Entry 6BIN (X-ray diffraction, 2.50 A resolution); this record covers chains C and B of the 3 polymer chains in the assembly.

# Chain C
Protein: Type II Collagen 1240Cit 1237-1249
From: Homo sapiens
Amino-acid sequence (13 residues; each row starts with the number of its first residue):
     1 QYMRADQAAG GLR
Modified positions: Arg4 (citrulline; CIR)

# Chain B
Protein: HLA class II histocompatibility antigen, DRB1-4 beta chain
From: Homo sapiens
UniProt: P13760 (2B14_HUMAN); residues 1-190 here correspond to UniProt positions 30-219 (UniProt number = residue number + 29)
Amino-acid sequence (200 residues; row label = number of the first residue in the row; numbers below 1 keep their minus sign (Gly-1 is residue -1)):
    -1 GSGDTRPRFL EQVKHECHFF NGTERVRFLD RYFYHQEEYV RFDSDVGEYR AVTELGRPDA
    59 EYWNSQKDLL EQKRAAVDTY CRHNYGVGES FTVQRRVYPE VTVYPAKTQP LQHHNLLVCS
   119 VNGFYPGSIE VRWFRNGQEE KTGVVSTGLI QNGDWTFQTL VMLETVPRSG EVYTCQVEHP
   179 SLTSPLTVEW RATGGDDDDK
Unresolved in the structure: -1 to 1, 191-198
Sequence notes: expression tag (-1 to 0, 191-198)
Disulfides: Cys15-Cys79, Cys117-Cys173
Glycans and other covalent adducts: N-acetylglucosamine (NAG) linked to Asn19
Reported in the primary citation:
  - specificity-determining residues: Lys71

# Chain C / chain B interface
Residue-residue contacts - 26 pairs, chain C then chain B:
  Gln1(C) with Val85(B)
  Tyr2(C) with His81(B), hydrogen bond (backbone-side chain); Val85(B)
  Met3(C) with Asn82(B); Val85(B), hydrophobic
  Arg4(C) with Thr77(B); Tyr78(B); His81(B); Asn82(B), hydrogen bond (backbone-side chain)
  Ala5(C) with Tyr78(B)
  Asp6(C) with His13(B), salt bridge; Phe26(B); Asp28(B); Lys71(B), salt bridge; Tyr78(B)
  Gln7(C) with His13(B); Lys71(B), hydrogen bond (backbone-side chain)
  Ala8(C) with Tyr30(B)
  Ala9(C) with Tyr30(B), hydrogen bond (backbone-side chain); Trp61(B)
  Gly10(C) with Tyr60(B); Trp61(B), hydrogen bond (backbone-side chain)
  Gly11(C) with Asp57(B); Trp61(B)
  Leu12(C) with Asp57(B), hydrogen bond (backbone-side chain); Tyr60(B), hydrophobic
Also at the interface, not in a pair above, chain B (16 interface residues in all): Tyr47, Pro56, Leu67
From the paper, about this interface:
  - interface residues, chain B: Lys71(B)

# In short
12 residues of chain C face 16 of chain B across their interface, with 6 hydrogen bonds and 2 salt bridges.
Polar pairs include Asp6(C)-His13(B), Asp6(C)-Lys71(B) and Tyr2(C)-His81(B). Covalently linked
N-acetylglucosamine: at Asn19(B). From the paper: the interface residue Lys71(B); the specificity determinant
Lys71(B).
Chain C is Type II Collagen 1240Cit 1237-1249 and chain B is HLA class II histocompatibility antigen, DRB1-4
beta chain, both from Homo sapiens; the structure, HLA-DRB1 in complex with Type II collagen peptide, was
determined by X-ray diffraction (same publication as 6BIJ, 6BIL, 6BIR, 6BIV, 6BIX, 6BIY and 6BIZ).
